9C5Y - chains A and B of the 4 polymer chains in the assembly; structure by electron microscopy, 3.10 A resolution.

# Chain A (and B)
Name: Glutamate receptor ionotropic, kainate 2
Organism: Rattus norvegicus
Notes: chain B of this document is another copy of the same molecule, construct and numbering; everything in this record applies to it too
UniProt: P42260 (GRIK2_RAT); residues 1-908 here = UniProt positions 1-908
Chain sequence (908 residues; row label = number of the first residue in the row):
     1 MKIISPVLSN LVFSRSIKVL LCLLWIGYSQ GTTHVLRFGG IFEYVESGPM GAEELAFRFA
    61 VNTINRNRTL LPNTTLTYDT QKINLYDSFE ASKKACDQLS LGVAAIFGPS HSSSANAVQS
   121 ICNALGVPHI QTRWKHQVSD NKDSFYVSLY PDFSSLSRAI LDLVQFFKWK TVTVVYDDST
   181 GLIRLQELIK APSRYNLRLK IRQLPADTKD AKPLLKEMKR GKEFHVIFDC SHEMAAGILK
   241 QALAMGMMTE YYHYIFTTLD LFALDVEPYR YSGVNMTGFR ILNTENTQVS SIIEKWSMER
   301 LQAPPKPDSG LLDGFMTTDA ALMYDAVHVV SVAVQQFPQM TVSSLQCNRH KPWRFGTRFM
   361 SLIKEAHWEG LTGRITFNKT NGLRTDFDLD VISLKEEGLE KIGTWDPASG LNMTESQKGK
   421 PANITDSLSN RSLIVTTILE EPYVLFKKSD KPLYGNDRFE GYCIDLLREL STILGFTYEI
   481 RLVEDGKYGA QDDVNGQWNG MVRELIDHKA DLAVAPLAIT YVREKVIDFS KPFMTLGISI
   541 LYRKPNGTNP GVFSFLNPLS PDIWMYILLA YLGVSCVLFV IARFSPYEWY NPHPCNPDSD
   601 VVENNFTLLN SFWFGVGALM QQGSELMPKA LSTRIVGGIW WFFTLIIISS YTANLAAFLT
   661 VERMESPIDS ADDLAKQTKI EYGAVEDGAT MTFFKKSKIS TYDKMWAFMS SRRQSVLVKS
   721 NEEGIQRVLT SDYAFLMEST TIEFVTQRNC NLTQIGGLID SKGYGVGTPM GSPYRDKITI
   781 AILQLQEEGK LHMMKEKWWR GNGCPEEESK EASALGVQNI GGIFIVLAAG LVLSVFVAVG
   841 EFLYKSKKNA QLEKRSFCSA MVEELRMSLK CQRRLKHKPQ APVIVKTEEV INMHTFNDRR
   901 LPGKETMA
Not modelled in the structure: 1-32, 416-908
Cystine bridges: Cys-96/Cys-347
Covalent attachments: N-acetylglucosamine (NAG) linked to Asn-275, Asn-412
Swiss-Prot annotation at these positions:
  - binding site (L-glutamate): Pro-516, Ala-518, Arg-523, Ala-689, Thr-690, Glu-738
  - modified residue (Phosphoserine): Ser-846, Ser-868
  - glycosylation (N-linked (GlcNAc...) asparagine): Asn-67, Asn-73, Asn-275, Asn-378, Asn-412, Asn-423, Asn-430, Asn-546, Asn-751
  - cross-link: Lys-886 (Glycyl lysine isopeptide (Lys-Gly) (interchain with G-Cter in SUMO1))
  - natural variant: Ile-567 (I567C: In RNA edited version), Tyr-571 (Y571C: In RNA edited version), Gln-621 (Q621R: In RNA edited version)
  - mutagenesis: Asn-751 (N751Q: Loss of glycosylation), Val-883 (V883A: Abolishes interaction with KLHL17. Abolishes actinfilin-mediated degradation), Ile-884 (I884A: Abolishes interaction with KLHL17. Abolishes actinfilin-mediated degradation), Lys-886 (K886R: Abolishes sumoylation. Loss of kainate-mediated endocytosis)

# How chain A and chain B interact
Residue-residue contacts (57):
  Tyr-86(A) with Asp-140(B); Asn-141(B)
  Ser-88(A) with Ser-120(B), hydrogen bond (backbone-side chain)
  Phe-89(A) with Ser-120(B); Ile-121(B), hydrophobic; Ala-124(B), hydrophobic; Cys-347(B)
  Lys-93(A) with Cys-347(B)
  His-111(A) with Val-138(B)
  Ser-113(A) with Val-138(B)
  Ser-120(A) with Ser-88(B), hydrogen bond; Phe-89(B)
  Ile-121(A) with Phe-89(B), hydrophobic
  Ala-124(A) with Phe-89(B), hydrophobic
  His-136(A) with Ser-179(B); Thr-180(B)
  Val-138(A) with His-111(B)
  Ser-139(A) with Asp-178(B), hydrogen bond
  Asp-140(A) with Tyr-86(B)
  Asn-141(A) with Tyr-86(B)
  Tyr-176(A) with Gln-186(B); Lys-190(B)
  Asp-178(A) with Ser-139(B), hydrogen bond
  Ser-179(A) with His-136(B); Ile-183(B); Gln-186(B), hydrogen bond
  Thr-180(A) with His-136(B); Ile-183(B)
  Leu-182(A) with Leu-182(B); Gln-186(B)
  Ile-183(A) with Ser-179(B); Thr-180(B); Ile-183(B), hydrophobic
  Gln-186(A) with Tyr-176(B); Ser-179(B), hydrogen bond; Leu-182(B); Gln-203(B)
  Ile-189(A) with Ile-201(B), hydrophobic
  Lys-190(A) with Tyr-176(B); Ile-201(B); Gln-203(B), hydrogen bond
  Pro-192(A) with Arg-198(B); Lys-200(B)
  Ser-193(A) with Lys-200(B); Ile-201(B); Arg-202(B), hydrogen bond (backbone-side chain)
  Leu-197(A) with Arg-198(B)
  Arg-198(A) with Arg-198(B)
  Lys-200(A) with Pro-192(B)
  Ile-201(A) with Ile-189(B), hydrophobic; Lys-190(B); Ser-193(B)
  Arg-202(A) with Ser-193(B), hydrogen bond (side chain-backbone)
  Gln-203(A) with Lys-190(B), hydrogen bond
  Cys-347(A) with Phe-89(B)
  His-350(A) with Phe-89(B); Lys-93(B)
Interface residues without a listed pair, chain A (39 interface residues in all): Asp-87, Cys-96, Asn-116, Ala-117, Leu-199, Asn-348
Interface residues without a listed pair, chain B (36 interface residues in all): Asp-87, Cys-96, Asn-116, Ala-117, Leu-199, His-350

# Summary
The interface between chain A and chain B involves 39 residues on one side and 36 on the other, with 10
hydrogen bonds. Polar contacts include Ser-88(A)/Ser-120(B), Ser-139(A)/Asp-178(B) and Ser-179(A)/Gln-186(B).
Covalently linked N-acetylglucosamine: at Asn-275(A) and Asn-412(A).
Both chains are Glutamate receptor ionotropic, kainate 2 (Rattus norvegicus). Entry 9C5Y (Structure of the
amino-terminal domain of kainate receptor GluK2 in the apo state) was determined by electron microscopy (same
publication as 9C5Z, 9C60, 9CAZ and 8GC5).
